5IYZ - chains B and F of the 6 polymer chains in the assembly; structure by X-ray diffraction, 1.80 A resolution.

Chain B:
Name: Tubulin beta-2B chain
Organism: Bos taurus
UniProt: Q6B856 (TBB2B_BOVIN); the author numbering skips numbers that UniProt does not, so the offset changes along the chain: 1-42 = UniProt 1-42; 45-360 = UniProt 43-358; 369-455 = UniProt 359-445
Sequence (445 residues; row label = number of the first residue in the row; note: 10 numbers in that range are skipped by the numbering (no residue carries them; nothing is unmodelled there)):
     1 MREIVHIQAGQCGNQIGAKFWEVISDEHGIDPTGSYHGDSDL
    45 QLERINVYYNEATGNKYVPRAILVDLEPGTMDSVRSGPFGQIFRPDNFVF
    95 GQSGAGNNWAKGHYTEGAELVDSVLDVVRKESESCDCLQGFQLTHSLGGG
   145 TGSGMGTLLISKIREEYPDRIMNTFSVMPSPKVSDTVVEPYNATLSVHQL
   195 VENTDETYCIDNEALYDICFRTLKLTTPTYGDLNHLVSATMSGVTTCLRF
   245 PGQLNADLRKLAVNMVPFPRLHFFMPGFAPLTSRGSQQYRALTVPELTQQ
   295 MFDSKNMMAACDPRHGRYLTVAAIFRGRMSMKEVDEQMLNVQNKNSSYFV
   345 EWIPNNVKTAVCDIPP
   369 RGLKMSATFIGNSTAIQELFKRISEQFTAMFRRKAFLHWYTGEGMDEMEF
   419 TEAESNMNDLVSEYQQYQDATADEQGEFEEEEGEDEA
Disordered / not traced: 441-455
Curated features (UniProtKB/Swiss-Prot):
  - motif: Met1 to Ile4 (MREI motif)
  - binding site (GTP): Gln11, Glu71, Ser140, Gly144, Thr145, Gly146, Asn206, Asn228
  - binding site (Mg(2+)): Glu71
  - modified residue: Ser40 (Phosphoserine), Thr57 (Phosphothreonine), Lys60 (N6-acetyllysine), Ser174 (Phosphoserine), Thr287 (Phosphothreonine), Thr292 (Phosphothreonine), Arg320 (Omega-N-methylarginine), Glu448 (5-glutamyl polyglutamate)
  - cross-link (Glycyl lysine isopeptide (Lys-Gly)): Lys60 (interchain with G-Cter in ubiquitin), Lys326 (interchain with G-Cter in ubiquitin)
Residues lining bound ligands:
  - 4Q5 (N-methyl-L-valyl-N-[(3R,4S,5S)-1-{(2S)-2-[(1R,2R)-3-{[(1S,2R)-1-hydroxy-1-phenylpropan-2-yl]amino}-1-methoxy-2-methyl-3-oxopropyl]pyrrolidin-1-yl}-3-methoxy-5-methyl-1-oxoheptan-4-yl]-N-methyl-L-valinamide): Gln11, Gln15, Lys19, Pro175, Lys176, Val177, Ser178, Asp179, Tyr210, Thr221, Pro222, Thr223, Tyr224, Gly225, Asn228, Arg278
  - GDP (guanosine-5'-diphosphate): Gly10, Gln11, Cys12, Gln15, Ile16, Asp69, Asn101, Ser140, Gly142, Gly143, Gly144, Thr145, Gly146, Val171, Pro173, Val177, Ser178, Glu183, Asn206, Leu209, Tyr224, Leu227, Asn228
From the paper describing this entry:
  - binding site for 4Q5: Gln15, Asp179, Pro222, Thr223, Tyr224, Gly225, Asn228, Arg278
  - conformationally variable residues (side-chain flip): Gln15, Tyr224
  - contacts within the chain: Asp226-Arg278

Chain F:
Name: Tubulin-tyrosine ligase
Organism: Gallus gallus
UniProt: E1BQ43 (E1BQ43_CHICK); residue numbers follow UniProt; this construct covers 1-378
Sequence (384 residues; row label = number of the first residue in the row):
     1 MYTFVVRDENSSVYAEVSRLLLATGQWKRLRKDNPRFNLMLGERNRLPFG
    51 RLGHEPGLVQLVNYYRGADKLCRKASLVKLIKTSPELSESCTWFPESYVI
   101 YPTNLKTPVAPAQNGIRHLINNTRTDEREVFLAAYNRRREGREGNVWIAK
   151 SSAGAKGEGILISSEASELLDFIDEQGQVHVIQKYLEKPLLLEPGHRKFD
   201 IRSWVLVDHLYNIYLYREGVLRTSSEPYNSANFQDKTCHLTNHCIQKEYS
   251 KNYGRYEEGNEMFFEEFNQYLMDALNTTLENSILLQIKHIIRSCLMCIEP
   301 AISTKHLHYQSFQLFGFDFMVDEELKVWLIEVNGAPACAQKLYAELCQGI
   351 VDVAISSVFPLADTGQKTSQPTSIFIKLHHHHHH
Disordered / not traced: 104-125, 142-143, 152-158, 176-178, 232-236, 363-372, 381-384
Sequence notes: expression tag (379-384)
Ion coordination: Mg2+: Glu331 (together with AMP-PCP)
Residues lining bound ligands: AMP-PCP (ACP; phosphomethylphosphonic acid adenylate ester): Lys74, Ile148, Lys150, Gln183, Lys184, Tyr185, Leu186, Lys198, Asp200, Arg202, Arg222, His239, Leu240, Thr241, Asn242, Asp318, Met320, Ile330, Glu331, Asn333

How chain B and chain F interact:
Pairs across the interface (12):
  Leu333(B) with Pro56(F); Gly57(F)
  Gln336(B) with Arg36(F), hydrogen bond
  Asn337(B) with Arg36(F), hydrogen bond; Pro56(F); Gly57(F); Leu58(F)
  Lys338(B) with Lys28(F)
  Ser340(B) with Leu30(F); Asn34(F), hydrogen bond; Arg36(F)
  Thr439(B) with Arg31(F)
Interface residues without a listed pair, chain B (9 interface residues in all): Ser341, Glu345, Asn349
Interface residues without a listed pair, chain F (9 interface residues in all): Thr3

Overview:
Chain B and chain F each contribute 9 residues to their interface, with 3 hydrogen bonds. Polar contacts
include Gln336(B)-Arg36(F), Asn337(B)-Arg36(F) and Ser340(B)-Asn34(F). Ligands of chain B: GDP and compound
4Q5. Ligands of chain F: AMP-PCP. The paper reports a binding site for 4Q5 at Gln15(B), Asp179(B) and
Pro222(B) among others; conformational variability at Gln15(B) and Tyr224(B).
Chain B is Tubulin beta-2B chain (Bos taurus) and chain F is Tubulin-tyrosine ligase (Gallus gallus); the
structure, Tubulin-MMAE complex, was determined by X-ray diffraction (same publication as 5J2T and 5J2U).
